6SAT - chains A and B of the 4 polymer chains in the assembly; structure by X-ray diffraction, 1.60 A resolution.

== Chain A (and B) ==
Molecule: Cell division protein SepF
Source organism: Corynebacterium glutamicum (strain ATCC 13032 / DSM 20300 / JCM 1318 / LMG 3730 / NCIMB 10025)
Notes: chain B of this document is another copy of the same molecule, construct and numbering; everything in this record applies to it too
UniProtKB: Q8NNN6 (Q8NNN6_CORGL); residues 64-152 here = UniProt positions 64-152
Sequence (90 residues; each row starts with the number of its first residue):
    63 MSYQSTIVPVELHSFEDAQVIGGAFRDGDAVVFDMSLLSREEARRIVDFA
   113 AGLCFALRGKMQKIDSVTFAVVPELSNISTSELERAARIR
Disordered / not traced: 63-64, 150-152 (chain B: 63-64, 152)
Differences from the reference sequence: initiating methionine (63)
What the authors report for this chain:
  - mutagenesis - K125E/F131A: abolished growth
  - mutagenesis - K125E/F131A: abolished localization
  - mutagenesis - K125E/F131A (7.2-fold): decreased binding to FtsZ

== Chain A / chain B interface ==
Pairs across the interface - 34 pairs, chain A then chain B:
  Phe-77(A) with Asp-110(B)
  Gln-81(A) with Phe-117(B)
  Gly-84(A) with Phe-117(B)
  Gly-85(A) with Phe-117(B)
  Arg-88(A) with Phe-117(B), hydrogen bond (side chain-backbone); Ala-118(B); Arg-120(B)
  Arg-106(A) with Arg-107(B)
  Arg-107(A) with Arg-106(B); Asp-110(B), salt bridge
  Asp-110(A) with Arg-107(B), salt bridge; Asp-110(B); Phe-111(B)
  Phe-111(A) with Asp-110(B); Ala-113(B); Gly-114(B); Phe-117(B), hydrophobic
  Ala-113(A) with Phe-111(B)
  Gly-114(A) with Phe-111(B); Gly-114(B); Leu-115(B)
  Leu-115(A) with Gly-114(B); Ala-118(B), hydrophobic
  Phe-117(A) with Gln-81(B); Gly-84(B); Gly-85(B); Arg-88(B), hydrogen bond (backbone-side chain); Phe-111(B), hydrophobic; Leu-115(B), hydrophobic
  Ala-118(A) with Arg-88(B); Ala-118(B), hydrophobic; Leu-119(B), hydrophobic
  Leu-119(A) with Leu-119(B), hydrophobic
  Arg-120(A) with Arg-88(B)
Interface residues without a listed pair, chain A (17 interface residues in all): Glu-103

== Summary ==
17 residues of chain A face 15 of chain B across their interface; the contacts include 2 hydrogen bonds and 2
salt bridges. Among the polar pairs are Arg-107(A)/Asp-110(B) and Arg-88(A)/Phe-117(B). From the paper:
K125E/F131A of chain A abolish growth; K125E/F131A of chain A abolish localization.
Chain A and chain B are both Cell division protein SepF (Corynebacterium glutamicum (strain ATCC 13032 / DSM
20300 / JCM 1318 / LMG 3730 / NCIMB 10025)); the structure, Cell Division Protein SepF in complex with
C-terminal domain of FtsZ, was determined by X-ray diffraction together with 6SCP and 6SCS from the same
study.
